Entry 6T9I (electron microscopy, 3.90 A resolution); this record covers chains I and T of the 12 polymer chains in the assembly.

# Chain I
Name: Transcription initiation factor TFIID subunit 12
From: Saccharomyces cerevisiae (strain ATCC 204508 / S288c)
Reference sequence: Q03761 (TAF12_YEAST); residues 1-539 here = UniProt positions 1-539
Sequence (539 residues; row label = number of the first residue in the row):
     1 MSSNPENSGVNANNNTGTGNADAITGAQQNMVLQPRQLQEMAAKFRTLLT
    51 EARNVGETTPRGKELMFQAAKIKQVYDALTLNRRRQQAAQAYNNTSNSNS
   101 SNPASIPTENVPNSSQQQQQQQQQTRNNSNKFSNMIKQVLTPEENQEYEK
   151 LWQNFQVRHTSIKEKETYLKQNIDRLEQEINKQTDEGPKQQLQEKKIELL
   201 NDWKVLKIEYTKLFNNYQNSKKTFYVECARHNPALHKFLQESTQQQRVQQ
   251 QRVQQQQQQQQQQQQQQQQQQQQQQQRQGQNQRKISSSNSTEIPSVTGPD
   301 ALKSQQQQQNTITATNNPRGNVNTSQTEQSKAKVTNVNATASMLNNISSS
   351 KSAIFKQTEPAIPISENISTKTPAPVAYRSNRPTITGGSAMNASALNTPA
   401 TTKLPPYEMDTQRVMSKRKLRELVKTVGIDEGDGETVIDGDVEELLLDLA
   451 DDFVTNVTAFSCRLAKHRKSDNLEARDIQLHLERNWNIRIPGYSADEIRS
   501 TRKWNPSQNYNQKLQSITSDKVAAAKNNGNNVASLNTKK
Not modelled in the structure: 1-352, 526-539
Curated features (UniProtKB/Swiss-Prot):
  - modified residue: S2 (N-acetylserine), S129 (Phosphoserine), S286 (Phosphoserine)

# Chain T
Name: Transcription-associated protein 1
From: Saccharomyces cerevisiae (strain ATCC 204508 / S288c)
Reference sequence: P38811 (TRA1_YEAST); numbering as in UniProt (aligned over 1-3744)
Sequence (3744 residues; row label = number of the first residue in the row):
     1 MSLTEQIEQFASRFRDDDATLQSRYSTLSELYDIMELLNSPEDYHFFLQA
    51 VIPLLLNQLKEVPISYDAHSPEQKLRNSMLDIFNRCLMNQTFQPYAMEVL
   101 EFLLSVLPKENEENGILCMKVLTTLFKSFKSILQDKLDSFIRIIIQIYKN
   151 TPNLINQTFYEAGKAEQGDLDSPKEPQADELLDEFSKNDEEKDFPSKQSS
   201 TEPRFENSTSSNGLRSSMFSFKILSECPITMVTLYSSYKQLTSTSLPEFT
   251 PLIMNLLNIQIKQQQEAREQAESRGEHFTSISTEIINRPAYCDFILAQIK
   301 ATSFLAYVFIRGYAPEFLQDYVNFVPDLIIRLLQDCPSELSSARKELLHA
   351 TRHILSTNYKKLFLPKLDYLFDERILIGNGFTMHETLRPLAYSTVADFIH
   401 NIRSELQLSEIEKTIKIYTGYLLDESLALTVQIMSAKLLLNLVERILKLG
   451 KENPQEAPRAKKLLMIIIDSYMNRFKTLNRQYDTIMKYYGRYETHKKEKA
   501 EKLKNSIQDNDKESEEFMRKVLEPSDDDHLMPQPKKEDINDSPDVEMTES
   551 DKVVKNDVEMFDIKNYAPILLLPTPTNDPIKDAFYLYRTLMSFLKTIIHD
   601 LKVFNPPPNEYTVANPKLWASVSRVFSYEEVIVFKDLFHECIIGLKFFKD
   651 HNEKLSPETTKKHFDISMPSLPVSATKDARELMDYLAFMFMQMDNATFNE
   701 IIEQELPFVYERMLEDSGLLHVAQSFLTSEITSPNFAGILLRFLKGKLKD
   751 LGNVDFNTSNVLIRLFKLSFMSVNLFPNINEVVLLPHLNDLILNSLKYST
   801 TAEEPLVYFYLIRTLFRSIGGGRFENLYRSIKPILQVLLQSLNQMILTAR
   851 LPHERELYVELCITVPVRLSVLAPYLPFLMKPLVFALQQYPDLVSQGLRT
   901 LELCIDNLTAEYFDPIIEPVIDDVSKALFNLLQPQPFNHAISHNVVRILG
   951 KLGGRNRQFLKPPTDLTEKTELDIDAIADFKINGMPEDVPLSVTPGIQSA
  1001 LNILQSYKSDIHYRKSAYKYLTCVLLLMTKSSAEFPTNYTELLKTAVNSI
  1051 KLERIGIEKNFDLEPTVNKRDYSNQENLFLRLLESVFYATSIKELKDDAM
  1101 DLLNNLLDHFCLLQVNTTLLNKRNYNGTFNIDLKNPNFMLDSSLILDAIP
  1151 FALSYYIPEVREVGVLAYKRIYEKSCLIYGEELALSHSFIPELAKQFIHL
  1201 CYDETYYNKRGGVLGIKVLIDNVKSSSVFLKKYQYNLANGLLFVLKDTQS
  1251 EAPSAITDSAEKLLIDLLSITFADVKEEDLGNKVLENTLTDIVCELSNAN
  1301 PKVRNACQKSLHTISNLTGIPIVKLMDHSKQFLLSPIFAKPLRALPFTMQ
  1351 IGNVDAITFCLSLPNTFLTFNEELFRLLQESIVLADAEDESLSTNIQKTT
  1401 EYSTSEQLVQLRIACIKLLAIALKNEEFATAQQGNIRIRILAVFFKTMLK
  1451 TSPEIINTTYEALKGSLAENSKLPKELLQNGLKPLLMNLSDHQKLTVPGL
  1501 DALSKLLELLIAYFKVEIGRKLLDHLTAWCRVEVLDTLFGQDLAEQMPTK
  1551 IIVSIINIFHLLPPQADMFLNDLLLKVMLLERKLRLQLDSPFRTPLARYL
  1601 NRFHNPVTEYFKKNMTLRQLVLFMCNIVQRPEAKELAEDFEKELDNFYDF
  1651 YISNIPKNQVRVVSFFTNMVDLFNTMVITNGDEWLKKKGNMILKLKDMLN
  1701 LTLKTIKENSFYIDHLQLNQSIAKFQALYLRFTELSERDQNPLLLDFIDF
  1751 SFSNGIKASYSLKKFIFHNIIASSNKEKQNNFINDATLFVLSDKCLDARI
  1801 FVLKNVINSTLIYEVATSGSLKSYLVEDKKPKWLELLHNKIWKNSNAILA
  1851 YDVLDHHDLFRFELLQLSAIFIKADPEIIAEIKKDIIKFCWNFIKLEDTL
  1901 IKQSAYLVTSYFISKFDFPIKVVTQVFVALLRSSHVEARYLVKQSLDVLT
  1951 PVLHERMNAAGTPDTWINWVKRVMVENSSSQNNILYQFLISHPDLFFNSR
  2001 DLFISNIIHHMNKITFMSNSNSDSHTLAIDLASLILYWENKTLEITNVNN
  2051 TKTDSDGDVVMSDSKSDINPVEADTTAIIVDANNNSPISLHLREACTAFL
  2101 IRYVCASNHRAIETELGLRAINILSELISDKHWTNVNVKLVYFEKFLIFQ
  2151 DLDSENILYYCMNALDVLYVFFKNKTKEWIMENLPTIQNLLEKCIKSDHH
  2201 DVQEALQKVLQVIMKAIKAQGVSVIIEEESPGKTFIQMLTSVITQDLQET
  2251 SSVTAGVTLAWVLFMNFPDNIVPLLTPLMKTFSKLCKDHLSISQPKDAMA
  2301 LEEARITTKLLEKVLYILSLKVSLLGDSRRPFLSTVALLIDHSMDQNFLR
  2351 KIVNMSRSWIFNTEIFPTVKEKAAILTKMLAFEIRGEPSLSKLFYEIVLK
  2401 LFDQEHFNNTEITVRMEQPFLVGTRVEDIGIRKRFMTILDNSLERDIKER
  2451 LYYVIRDQNWEFIADYPWLNQALQLLYGSFNREKELSLKNIYCLSPPSIL
  2501 QEYLPENAEMVTEVNDLELSNFVKGHIASMQGLCRIISSDFIDSLIEIFY
  2551 QDPKAIHRAWVTLFPQVYKSIPKNEKYGFVRSIITLLSKPYHTRQISSRT
  2601 NVINMLLDSISKIESLELPPHLVKYLAISYNAWYQSINILESIQSNTSID
  2651 NTKIIEANEDALLELYVNLQEEDMFYGLWRRRAKYTETNIGLSYEQIGLW
  2701 DKAQQLYEVAQVKARSGALPYSQSEYALWEDNWIQCAEKLQHWDVLTELA
  2751 KHEGFTDLLLECGWRVADWNSDRDALEQSVKSVMDVPTPRRQMFKTFLAL
  2801 QNFAESRKGDQEVRKLCDEGIQLSLIKWVSLPIRYTPAHKWLLHGFQQYM
  2851 EFLEATQIYANLHTTTVQNLDSKAQEIKRILQAWRDRLPNTWDDVNMWND
  2901 LVTWRQHAFQVINNAYLPLIPALQQSNSNSNINTHAYRGYHEIAWVINRF
  2951 AHVARKHNMPDVCISQLARIYTLPNIEIQEAFLKLREQAKCHYQNMNELT
  3001 TGLDVISNTNLVYFGTVQKAEFFTLKGMFLSKLRAYEEANQAFATAVQID
  3051 LNLAKAWAQWGFFNDRRLSEEPNNISFASNAISCYLQAAGLYKNSKIREL
  3101 LCRILWLISIDDASGMLTNAFDSFRGEIPVWYWITFIPQLLTSLSHKEAN
  3151 MVRHILIRIAKSYPQALHFQLRTTKEDFAVIQRQTMAVMGDKPDTNDRNG
  3201 RRQPWEYLQELNNILKTAYPLLALSLESLVAQINDRFKSTTDEDLFRLIN
  3251 VLLIDGTLNYNRLPFPRKNPKLPENTEKNLVKFSTTLLAPYIRPKFNADF
  3301 IDNKPDYETYIKRLRYWRRRLENKLDRASKKENLEVLCPHLSNFHHQKFE
  3351 DIEIPGQYLLNKDNNVHFIKIARFLPTVDFVRGTHSSYRRLMIRGHDGSV
  3401 HSFAVQYPAVRHSRREERMFQLYRLFNKSLSKNVETRRRSIQFNLPIAIP
  3451 LSPQVRIMNDSVSFTTLHEIHNEFCKKKGFDPDDIQDFMADKLNAAHDDA
  3501 LPAPDMTILKVEIFNSIQTMFVPSNVLKDHFTSLFTQFEDFWLFRKQFAS
  3551 QYSSFVFMSYMMMINNRTPHKIHVDKTSGNVFTLEMLPSRFPYERVKPLL
  3601 KNHDLSLPPDSPIFHNNEPVPFRLTPNIQSLIGDSALEGIFAVNLFTISR
  3651 ALIEPDNELNTYLALFIRDEIISWFSNLHRPIIENPQLREMVQTNVDLII
  3701 RKVAQLGHLNSTPTVTTQFILDCIGSAVSPRNLARTDVNFMPWF
Not modelled in the structure: 160-213, 259-278, 523-557, 652-672, 2017-2021, 2044-2088, 2108-2114, 2131-2137, 2147-2153, 2925-2935, 3183-3201
Curated features (UniProtKB/Swiss-Prot):
  - region: F3380 to S3386 (G-loop), M3563 to K3571 (Catalytic loop), L3600 to T3625 (Activation loop)
  - modified residue: S2 (N-acetylserine), S172 (Phosphoserine), S542 (Phosphoserine)
  - mutagenesis: L241 (L241S: In TRA1-2; when associated with L-604; R-2733; P-3145; S-3222 and G-3302. Defects in its ability to interact with acidic activators), F604 (F604L: In TRA1-2; when associated with S-241; R-2733; P-3145; S-3222 and G-3302. Defects in its ability to interact with acidic activators), W2733 (W2733R: In TRA1-2; when associated with S-241; L-604; P-3145; S-3222 and G-3302. Defects in its ability to interact with acidic activators), S3145 (S3145P: In TRA1-2; when associated with S-241; L-604; R-2733; S-3222 and G-3302. Defects in its ability to interact with acidic activators), L3222 (L3222S: In TRA1-2; when associated with S-241; L-604; R-2733; P-3145 and G-3302. Defects in its ability to interact with acidic activators), D3302 (D3302G: In TRA1-2; when associated with S-241; L-604; R-2733; P-3145 and S-3222. Defects in its ability to interact with acidic activators)

# Chain I / chain T interface
Residue-residue contacts (111):
  A353(I) - T909(T)
  I354(I) - L908(T)
  I354(I) - T909(T)
  I354(I) - Y912(T)  hydrophobic
  F355(I) - L869(T)  hydrophobic
  F355(I) - V871(T)  hydrophobic
  F355(I) - N907(T)
  K356(I) - I905(T)
  K356(I) - D906(T)
  K356(I) - N907(T)
  K356(I) - L908(T)
  K356(I) - T909(T)
  Q357(I) - D906(T)
  Q357(I) - N907(T)
  Q357(I) - R2879(T)
  T358(I) - R2879(T)  hydrogen bond (backbone-side chain)
  E359(I) - D906(T)
  E359(I) - R2879(T)  salt bridge
  E359(I) - A2883(T)
  P360(I) - K951(T)
  P360(I) - E2854(T)
  P360(I) - I2880(T)  hydrophobic
  P360(I) - A2883(T)
  A361(I) - Q2857(T)  hydrogen bond (backbone-side chain)
  I362(I) - R947(T)
  I362(I) - M2850(T)  hydrophobic
  I362(I) - L2853(T)  hydrophobic
  I362(I) - E2854(T)
  P363(I) - R2814(T)
  P363(I) - Q2857(T)
  I364(I) - A940(T)
  I364(I) - N944(T)
  I364(I) - R947(T)
  S365(I) - H939(T)
  S365(I) - D2818(T)  hydrogen bond
  E366(I) - H939(T)
  I368(I) - Q935(T)
  I368(I) - H939(T)
  I368(I) - D2818(T)
  T370(I) - Q935(T)  hydrogen bond
  T370(I) - E2819(T)
  T370(I) - Q2822(T)
  P373(I) - I2826(T)
  V376(I) - V2786(T)  hydrophobic
  S380(I) - Y2625(T)  hydrogen bond (backbone-side chain)
  S380(I) - E2664(T)
  N381(I) - L2622(T)
  N381(I) - E2664(T)
  R382(I) - E2664(T)
  R382(I) - A2727(T)
  R382(I) - E2730(T)  salt bridge
  R382(I) - D2731(T)  salt bridge
  P383(I) - D2660(T)
  P383(I) - E2664(T)
  P383(I) - F2675(T)
  P383(I) - W2679(T)  hydrogen bond (backbone-side chain)
  P383(I) - S2724(T)
  T384(I) - V2667(T)
  T384(I) - F2675(T)
  T384(I) - A2727(T)
  T384(I) - L2728(T)
  T384(I) - D2731(T)  hydrogen bond
  I385(I) - E2672(T)
  I385(I) - F2675(T)
  I385(I) - Y2676(T)
  I385(I) - E2695(T)
  I385(I) - D2731(T)
  I385(I) - N2732(T)
  G388(I) - D2731(T)  hydrogen bond (backbone-side chain)
  A390(I) - E2738(T)
  A390(I) - F2755(T)
  A390(I) - T2756(T)
  A390(I) - D2757(T)
  A390(I) - L2760(T)  hydrophobic
  M391(I) - E2738(T)
  M391(I) - R2790(T)
  N392(I) - Q2670(T)
  N392(I) - Q2735(T)
  N392(I) - D2894(T)
  N392(I) - N2896(T)
  A393(I) - Q2670(T)
  A393(I) - W2841(T)
  S394(I) - V2667(T)  hydrogen bond (side chain-backbone)
  S394(I) - N2668(T)
  A395(I) - K2827(T)
  A395(I) - A2838(T)
  L396(I) - T2788(T)  hydrogen bond (backbone-side chain)
  L396(I) - P2789(T)
  L396(I) - R2790(T)  hydrogen bond (backbone-backbone)
  L396(I) - W2841(T)
  L396(I) - L2842(T)  hydrophobic
  N397(I) - T2788(T)
  N397(I) - R2790(T)
  T398(I) - T2788(T)
  T398(I) - P2789(T)
  T398(I) - K2827(T)
  P399(I) - P2787(T)
  P399(I) - K2827(T)
  A400(I) - L2823(T)  hydrophobic
  A400(I) - I2826(T)  hydrophobic
  T401(I) - I2596(T)
  T401(I) - I2826(T)
  T402(I) - I2596(T)
  T402(I) - S2629(T)
  L404(I) - S2588(T)
  L404(I) - L2626(T)
  L404(I) - S2629(T)
  L404(I) - Y2630(T)
  P405(I) - L2626(T)
  Y407(I) - S2588(T)
  M409(I) - R2581(T)
Also at the interface, not in a pair above, chain I (49 interface residues in all): N367, P375, Y378, T386, G387, S389, K403
Also at the interface, not in a pair above, chain T (81 interface residues in all): A910, H943, R955, I2584, T2585, L2587, T2593, V2623, L2663, K2739, M2793, K2815, R2887
The authors on this interface:
  - interface residues, chain I: A353(I)

# Summary
49 residues of chain I face 81 of chain T across their interface; the contacts include 11 hydrogen bonds and 3
salt bridges. Polar pairs include E359(I)-R2879(T), R382(I)-E2730(T) and R382(I)-D2731(T). Curated annotation
(UniProt) lists 6 mutagenesis sites on chain T. From the paper: the interface residue A353(I).
Here chain I is Transcription initiation factor TFIID subunit 12 and chain T is Transcription-associated
protein 1, both from Saccharomyces cerevisiae (strain ATCC 204508 / S288c). Entry 6T9I (cryo-EM structure of
transcription coactivator SAGA) was determined by electron microscopy, deposited together with 6T9J and 6T9K.
